5ABD - chain E; structure by X-ray diffraction, 2.00 A resolution.

[Chain E]
Name: Vascular endothelial growth factor receptor 1
Organism: Homo sapiens
Notes: EC 2.7.10.1; fragment: domain-2, residues 132-226
Reference sequence: P17948 (VGFR1_HUMAN); residue numbers follow UniProt; this construct covers 132-226
Amino-acid sequence (95 residues; each row starts with the number of its first residue):
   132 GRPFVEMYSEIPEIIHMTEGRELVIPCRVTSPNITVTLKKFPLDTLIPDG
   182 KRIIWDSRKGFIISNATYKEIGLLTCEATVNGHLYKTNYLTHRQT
Disulfide bonds: Cys158-Cys207
Ion coordination: Cu ion site 1: Arg133 (shared with 1 residue of chain X); Na+: Glu137, Pro157, Tyr220; Cu ion site 2: His147, His223 (shared with 2 residues of chain X); Cu ion site 3: His214 (shared with 1 residue of chain X)
UniProt features mapped onto this chain:
  - glycosylation (N-linked (GlcNAc...) asparagine): Asn164, Asn196

[In short]
Glu137, Pro157 and Tyr220 coordinate Na+. His147 and His223 form the Cu ion site 2.
Chain E is Vascular endothelial growth factor receptor 1 (Homo sapiens); the structure, Crystal structure of
vegfr-1 domain 2 in presence of Cu, was determined by X-ray diffraction (same publication as 4CKV and 4CL7).
